Entry 8ZQP (electron microscopy, 3.10 A resolution); this record covers chain A.

Chain A:
Name: High affinity choline transporter 1
From: Homo sapiens
Reference sequence: Q9GZV3 (SC5A7_HUMAN); numbering as in UniProt (aligned over 1-580)
Sequence (580 residues; numbered 1 to 580; the number before each row is that of its first residue):
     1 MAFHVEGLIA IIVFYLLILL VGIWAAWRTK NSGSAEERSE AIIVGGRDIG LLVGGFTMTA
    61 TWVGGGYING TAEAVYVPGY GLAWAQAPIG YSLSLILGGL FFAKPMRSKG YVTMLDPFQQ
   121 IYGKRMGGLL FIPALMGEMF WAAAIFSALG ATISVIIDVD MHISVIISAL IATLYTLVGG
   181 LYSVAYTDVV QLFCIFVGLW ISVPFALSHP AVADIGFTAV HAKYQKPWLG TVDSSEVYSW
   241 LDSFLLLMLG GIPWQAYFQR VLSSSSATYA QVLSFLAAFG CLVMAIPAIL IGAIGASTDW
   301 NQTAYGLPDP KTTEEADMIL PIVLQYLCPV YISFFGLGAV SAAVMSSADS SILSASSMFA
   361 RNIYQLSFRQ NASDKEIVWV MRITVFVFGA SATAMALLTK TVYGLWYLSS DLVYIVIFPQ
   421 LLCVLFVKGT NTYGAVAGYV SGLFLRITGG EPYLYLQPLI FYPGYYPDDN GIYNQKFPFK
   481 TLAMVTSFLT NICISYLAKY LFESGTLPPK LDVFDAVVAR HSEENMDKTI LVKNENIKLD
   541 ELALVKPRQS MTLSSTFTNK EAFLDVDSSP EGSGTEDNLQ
Unresolved in the structure: 1-3, 450-477, 502-580
UniProt features mapped onto this chain:
  - motif: D527 to V532 (Dileucine-like motif)
  - glycosylation: N301 (N-linked (GlcNAc...) asparagine)
  - natural variant: D48 (D48G: In CMS20), G65 (G65E: In CMS20), I89 (I89V: 40% reduction in choline transmembrane transporter activity), P105 (P105S: In CMS20), Y111 (Y111H: In CMS20), Y175 (Y175C: In CMS20; uncertain significance), I291 (I291T: In CMS20; uncertain significance), V344 (V344L: In CMS20; uncertain significance), R361 (R361Q: In CMS20), F418 (F418V: In CMS20; uncertain significance), R446 (R446G: In CMS20)
  - mutagenesis: I89 (I89A: Decreased choline transmembrane transporter activity, only 20% of wild-type choline uptake activity), E451 (E451Q: Decreased choline transmembrane transporter activity, only 5% of wild-type choline uptake activity), I530 (I530A: No change in protein internalization. No change in choline transmembrane transporter activity), L531 to V532 (Decreased protein internalization; when associated with V-538. Increased choline transmembrane transporter activity; when associated with V-538), L531 (L531A: Loss of protein internalization to vesicular structures in neurons. Increased choline transmembrane transporter activity), V532 (V532A: Decreased protein internalization. Increased choline transmembrane transporter activity), K538 (K538V: Decreased protein internalization; when associated with 531-L-V-532. Increased choline transmembrane transporter activity; when associated with 531-L-V-532)
Covalently attached groups: N-acetylglucosamine (NAG) linked to N301
Ion coordination: Na+: D188, S346, S350
Ligand contacts: A1AOW (4-methoxy-3-[(1-methylpiperidin-4-yl)oxy]-N-{[3-(propan-2-yl)-1,2-oxazol-5-yl]methyl}benzamide): W62, G65, G66, Y67, Y91, W141, A144, I145, L246, L247, G250, G251, W254, Y403, W406, S410

In short:
Bound to chain A: compound A1AOW. N-acetylglucosamine is covalently linked to N301. D188, S346 and S350
coordinate Na+. UniProt lists 6 mutagenesis sites.
Chain A is High affinity choline transporter 1 (Homo sapiens); the structure, Human high-affinity choline
transporter CHT1 bound to ML352 under NaCl condition, with sodium ion coordinated, was determined by electron
microscopy (same publication as 8ZQO, 8ZQQ and 8ZQR).
